Entry 2N1O (solution NMR); this record covers chains A and B.

== Chain A ==
Name: Peptidyl-prolyl cis-trans isomerase NIMA-interacting 1
From: Homo sapiens
Notes: EC 5.2.1.8
Reference sequence: Q13526 (PIN1_HUMAN); numbering as in UniProt (aligned over 7-39)
Chain sequence (33 residues; row label = number of the first residue in the row):
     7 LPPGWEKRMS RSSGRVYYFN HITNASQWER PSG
Curated features (UniProtKB/Swiss-Prot):
  - mutagenesis: Y23 (Y23A: Reduced affinity for KIF20B), W34 (W34A: Loss of binding to phosphorylated target proteins, including to phosphorylated RBBP8/CtIP ...)

== Chain B ==
Name: Cytoplasmic polyadenylation element-binding protein 1
Reference sequence: Q9BZB8 (CPEB1_HUMAN); residues 208-215 here correspond to UniProt positions 206-213 (UniProt number = residue number - 2)
Chain sequence (8 residues; each row starts with the number of its first residue):
   208 RISPPLPF
Modified positions: S210 (phosphoserine; SEP)
From the paper describing this entry:
  - post-translational modification sites: S210 (citing earlier work)

== Interface between chain A and chain B ==
Pairs across the interface (8):
  R17(A) - R208(B)
  R17(A) - S210(B)
  Y23(A) - P211(B)
  S32(A) - P211(B)
  W34(A) - P211(B)
  W34(A) - L213(B)
  E35(A) - P214(B)
  E35(A) - F215(B)
Interface residues without a listed pair, chain A (6 interface residues in all): Q33
Interface residues without a listed pair, chain B (8 interface residues in all): I209, P212
Interface features reported in the paper:
  - pairs named by the authors: R17(A)-S210(B), W34(A)-P212(B), I209(B)-Y23(A), P211(B)-Y23(A), P211(B)-W34(A), L213(B)-W34(A)
  - interface residues, chain A: Y23(A), W34(A)

== Summary ==
6 residues of chain A and 8 residues of chain B are in contact. The authors report contacts between R17(A) and
S210(B), W34(A) and P212(B) and I209(B) and Y23(A) among others. UniProt lists 2 mutagenesis sites on chain A.
The paper reports interface residues Y23(A) and W34(A); a modification site at S210(B).
Chain A is Peptidyl-prolyl cis-trans isomerase NIMA-interacting 1 (Homo sapiens) and chain B is Cytoplasmic
polyadenylation element-binding protein 1; the structure, PIN1 WW domain in complex with a phosphorylated
CPEB1 derived peptide, was determined by solution NMR.
